PDB entry 7QUP | electron microscopy, 3.80 A resolution | chains 13A and 1D of the 65 polymer chains in the assembly

== Chain 13A ==
Protein: Tubulin alpha-1 chain
From: Drosophila melanogaster
Reference sequence: P06603 (TBA1_DROME); residues 1-436 here = UniProt positions 1-436
Chain sequence (475 residues; row label = number of the first residue in the row; numbers below 1 keep their minus sign (Met-24 is residue -24)):
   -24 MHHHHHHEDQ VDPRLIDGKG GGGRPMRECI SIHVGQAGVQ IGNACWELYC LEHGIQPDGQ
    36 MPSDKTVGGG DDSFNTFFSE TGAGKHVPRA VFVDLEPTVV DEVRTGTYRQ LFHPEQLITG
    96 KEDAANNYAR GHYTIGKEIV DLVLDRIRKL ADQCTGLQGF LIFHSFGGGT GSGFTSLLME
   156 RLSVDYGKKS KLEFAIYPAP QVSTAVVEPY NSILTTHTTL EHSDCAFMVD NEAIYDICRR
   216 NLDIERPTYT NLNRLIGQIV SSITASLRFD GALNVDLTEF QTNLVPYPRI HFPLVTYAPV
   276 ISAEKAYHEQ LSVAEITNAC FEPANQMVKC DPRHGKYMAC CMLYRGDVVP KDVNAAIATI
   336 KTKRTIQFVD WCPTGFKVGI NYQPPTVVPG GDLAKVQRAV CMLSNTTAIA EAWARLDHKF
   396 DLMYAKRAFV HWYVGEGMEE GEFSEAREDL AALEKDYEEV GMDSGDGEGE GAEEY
Unresolved in the structure: -24 to 1, 38-46, 437-450
Differences from the reference sequence: initiating methionine (-24); expression tag (-23 to 0, 437-450)
UniProt features mapped onto this chain:
  - active site: Glu254
  - binding site (GTP): Gln11, Glu71, Ser140, Gly144, Thr145, Thr179, Asn206, Asn228
  - binding site (Mg(2+)): Glu71
  - modified residue: Lys40 (N6-acetyllysine)
  - mutagenesis: Lys40 (K40Q: Mimics constitutively Lys-40-acetylated alpha-tubulin. Rescues egg chamber fusion phenotype of mutants lacking lky/alpha-tubulin N-acetyltransferase 2; K40R/A: Non-acetylateable ...)
Residues lining bound ligands: GTP (guanosine-5'-triphosphate): Gln11, Ala12, Gln15, Glu71, Asp98, Asn101, Ser140, Gly142, Gly143, Gly144, Thr145, Gly146, Ile171, Thr179, Glu183, Asn206, Tyr224, Leu227, Asn228

== Chain 1D ==
Protein: Tubulin beta-1 chain
From: Drosophila melanogaster
Reference sequence: Q24560 (TBB1_DROME); numbering as in UniProt (aligned over 2-426)
Chain sequence (425 residues; numbered 2 to 426; the number before each row is that of its first residue):
     2 REIVHIQAGQ CGNQIGAKFW EIISDEHGID ATGAYHGDSD LQLERINVYY NEASGGKYVP
    62 RAVLVDLEPG TMDSVRSGPF GQIFRPDNFV FGQSGAGNNW AKGHYTEGAE LVDSVLDVVR
   122 KEAESCDCLQ GFQLTHSLGG GTGSGMGTLL ISKIREEYPD RIMNTYSVVP SPKVSDTVVE
   182 PYNATLSVHQ LVENTDETYC IDNEALYDIC FRTLKLTTPT YGDLNHLVSL TMSGVTTCLR
   242 FPGQLNADLR KLAVNMVPFP RLHFFMPGFA PLTSRGSQQY RALTVPELTQ QMFDAKNMMA
   302 ACDPRHGRYL TVAAIFRGRM SMKEVDEQML NIQNKNSSYF VEWIPNNVKT AVCDIPPRGL
   362 KMSATFIGNS TAIQELFKRI SEQFTAMFRR KAFLHWYTGE GMDEMEFTEA ESNMNDLVSE
   422 YQQYQ
UniProt features mapped onto this chain:
  - binding site (GTP): Gln11, Glu69, Ser138, Gly142, Thr143, Gly144, Asn204, Asn226
  - binding site (Mg(2+)): Glu69
  - modified residue (Phosphoserine): Ser40, Ser339
Residues lining bound ligands: GDP (guanosine-5'-diphosphate): Gly10, Gln11, Cys12, Gln15, Asn99, Ser138, Gly141, Gly142, Thr143, Gly144, Glu181, Asn204, Tyr222, Leu225, Asn226

== Chain 13A / chain 1D interface ==
Pairs across the interface (7; chain 13A residue first):
  Thr56(13A) - Arg282(1D)
  Thr56(13A) - Ala283(1D)
  Lys60(13A) - Gln280(1D)
  Lys60(13A) - Tyr281(1D)
  Gln85(13A) - Tyr281(1D)  hydrogen bond (backbone-side chain)
  His88(13A) - Tyr281(1D)  hydrogen bond (side chain-backbone)
  Pro89(13A) - Tyr281(1D)
Other interface residues (no listed pair), chain 13A (9 interface residues in all): Val62, Phe87, Glu90, Asp127
Other interface residues (no listed pair), chain 1D (6 interface residues in all): Ser278, Lys336

== Overview ==
9 residues of chain 13A face 6 of chain 1D across their interface; the contacts include 2 hydrogen bonds.
Polar contacts include Gln85(13A)-Tyr281(1D) and His88(13A)-Tyr281(1D). Chain 13A binds GTP. Ligands of chain
1D: GDP.
Chain 13A is Tubulin alpha-1 chain and chain 1D is Tubulin beta-1 chain, both from Drosophila melanogaster;
the structure, D. melanogaster 13-protofilament microtubule, was determined by electron microscopy, deposited
together with 7QUC, 7QUD and 7QUQ.
